Entry 1QX7 (X-ray diffraction, 3.09 A resolution); this record covers chains I and R.

# Chain I (and R)
Name: Calmodulin
From: Rattus norvegicus
Notes: chain R of this document is another copy of the same molecule, construct and numbering; everything in this record applies to it too
UniProtKB: P62161 (CALM_RAT); residue numbers follow UniProt; this construct covers 1-148
Sequence (148 residues; numbered 1 to 148; the number before each row is that of its first residue):
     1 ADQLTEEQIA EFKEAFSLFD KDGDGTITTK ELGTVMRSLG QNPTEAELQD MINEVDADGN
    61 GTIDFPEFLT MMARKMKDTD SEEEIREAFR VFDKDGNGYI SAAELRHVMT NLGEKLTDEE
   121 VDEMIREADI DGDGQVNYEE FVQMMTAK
Not modelled in the structure: 1, 147-148
Sequence notes: modified residue (36, 51, 71-72, 76, 109, 124, 144-145)
Modified residues: Mse-36, Mse-51, Mse-71, Mse-72, Mse-76, Mse-109, Mse-124, Mse-144, Mse-145 (selenomethionine; parent Met)

# Chain I / chain R interface
Contacting residue pairs (108; chain I residue first):
  Ala-15(I) with Arg-106(R)
  Leu-18(I) with Arg-106(R)
  Phe-19(I) with Ala-102(R), hydrophobic
  Thr-34(I) with Ala-103(R)
  Arg-37(I) with His-107(R)
  Ser-38(I) with Ala-103(R); Arg-106(R), hydrogen bond
  Leu-39(I) with Arg-106(R); Asn-111(R)
  Gly-40(I) with His-107(R)
  Glu-82(I) with Thr-146(R)
  Glu-84(I) with His-107(R), hydrogen bond (backbone-side chain); Asn-111(R)
  Ile-85(I) with Leu-112(R), hydrophobic; Lys-115(R)
  Arg-86(I) with Glu-139(R), salt bridge; Val-142(R)
  Glu-87(I) with His-107(R)
  Ala-88(I) with His-107(R), hydrogen bond (backbone-side chain); Val-108(R); Leu-112(R), hydrophobic
  Phe-89(I) with Leu-112(R), hydrophobic; Tyr-138(R), hydrophobic; Mse-145(R)
  Arg-90(I) with Tyr-138(R), hydrogen bond
  Val-91(I) with Phe-92(R), hydrophobic; Lys-94(R), hydrogen bond (backbone-side chain); Glu-104(R); Val-108(R), hydrophobic
  Phe-92(I) with Val-91(R), hydrophobic; Val-108(R), hydrophobic
  Asp-93(I) with Tyr-138(R)
  Lys-94(I) with Val-91(R), hydrogen bond (side chain-backbone); Lys-94(R)
  Asn-97(I) with Gln-135(R)
  Gly-98(I) with Val-136(R); Asn-137(R); Tyr-138(R), hydrogen bond (backbone-backbone)
  Tyr-99(I) with Gln-135(R); Val-136(R); Asn-137(R)
  Ile-100(I) with Gly-134(R); Gln-135(R); Val-136(R), hydrogen bond (backbone-backbone); Tyr-138(R), hydrophobic; Phe-141(R), hydrophobic
  Ser-101(I) with Gln-135(R), hydrogen bond (backbone-side chain)
  Ala-102(I) with Phe-19(R), hydrophobic; Ile-125(R); Ile-130(R), hydrophobic; Gly-134(R), hydrogen bond (backbone-backbone)
  Ala-103(I) with Ser-38(R)
  Glu-104(I) with Val-91(R)
  Arg-106(I) with Ala-15(R); Ser-38(R), hydrogen bond; Leu-39(R); Asp-122(R), salt bridge; Ile-125(R)
  His-107(I) with Arg-37(R); Gly-40(R); Glu-84(R), hydrogen bond (side chain-backbone); Ala-88(R), hydrogen bond (side chain-backbone)
  Val-108(I) with Ala-88(R); Val-91(R), hydrophobic; Phe-92(R), hydrophobic; Mse-109(R), hydrophobic
  Mse-109(I) with Leu-112(R); Gly-113(R); Asp-118(R)
  Thr-110(I) with Asp-118(R)
  Asn-111(I) with Leu-39(R); Glu-84(R)
  Leu-112(I) with Ile-85(R), hydrophobic; Ala-88(R), hydrophobic; Phe-89(R), hydrophobic
  Glu-114(I) with Asp-118(R)
  Lys-115(I) with Ile-85(R)
  Asp-118(I) with Mse-109(R); Thr-110(R)
  Val-121(I) with Mse-109(R), hydrophobic
  Asp-122(I) with Arg-106(R), salt bridge
  Ile-125(I) with Ala-102(R); Arg-106(R)
  Ile-130(I) with Ala-102(R), hydrophobic
  Gly-134(I) with Ile-100(R); Ser-101(R); Ala-102(R), hydrogen bond (backbone-backbone)
  Gln-135(I) with Ile-100(R); Ser-101(R), hydrogen bond (side chain-backbone)
  Val-136(I) with Gly-98(R); Tyr-99(R); Ile-100(R), hydrogen bond (backbone-backbone)
  Asn-137(I) with Gly-98(R); Tyr-99(R)
  Tyr-138(I) with Arg-86(R); Phe-89(R), hydrophobic; Arg-90(R), hydrogen bond; Asp-93(R); Gly-98(R), hydrogen bond (backbone-backbone)
  Glu-139(I) with Arg-86(R), salt bridge
  Phe-141(I) with Phe-89(R), hydrophobic; Ile-100(R), hydrophobic; Leu-105(R), hydrophobic
  Val-142(I) with Ile-85(R), hydrophobic; Arg-86(R)
  Mse-145(I) with Ile-85(R), hydrophobic; Phe-89(R)
  Thr-146(I) with Glu-82(R)
Also at the interface, not in a pair above, chain I (54 interface residues in all): Leu-105, Gly-113
Also at the interface, not in a pair above, chain R (53 interface residues in all): Glu-14, Leu-18, Thr-34, Glu-87, Val-121

# Overview
54 residues of chain I and 53 residues of chain R are in contact, with 18 hydrogen bonds and 4 salt bridges.
Polar contacts include Arg-86(I)/Glu-139(R), Arg-106(I)/Asp-122(R) and Ser-38(I)/Arg-106(R).
Both chains are Calmodulin (Rattus norvegicus). Entry 1QX7 (Crystal structure of apoCaM bound to the gating
domain of small conductance Ca2+-activated potassium channel) was determined by X-ray diffraction together
with 1QX5 from the same study.
